PDB entry 7Y69 | electron microscopy, 3.21 A resolution | chains A and B

[Chain A (and B)]
Protein: SID1 transmembrane family member 2
Source organism: Homo sapiens
Notes: chain B of this document is another copy of the same molecule, construct and numbering; everything in this record applies to it too
UniProtKB: Q8NBJ9 (SIDT2_HUMAN); numbering as in UniProt (aligned over 1-832)
Sequence (832 residues; row label = number of the first residue in the row):
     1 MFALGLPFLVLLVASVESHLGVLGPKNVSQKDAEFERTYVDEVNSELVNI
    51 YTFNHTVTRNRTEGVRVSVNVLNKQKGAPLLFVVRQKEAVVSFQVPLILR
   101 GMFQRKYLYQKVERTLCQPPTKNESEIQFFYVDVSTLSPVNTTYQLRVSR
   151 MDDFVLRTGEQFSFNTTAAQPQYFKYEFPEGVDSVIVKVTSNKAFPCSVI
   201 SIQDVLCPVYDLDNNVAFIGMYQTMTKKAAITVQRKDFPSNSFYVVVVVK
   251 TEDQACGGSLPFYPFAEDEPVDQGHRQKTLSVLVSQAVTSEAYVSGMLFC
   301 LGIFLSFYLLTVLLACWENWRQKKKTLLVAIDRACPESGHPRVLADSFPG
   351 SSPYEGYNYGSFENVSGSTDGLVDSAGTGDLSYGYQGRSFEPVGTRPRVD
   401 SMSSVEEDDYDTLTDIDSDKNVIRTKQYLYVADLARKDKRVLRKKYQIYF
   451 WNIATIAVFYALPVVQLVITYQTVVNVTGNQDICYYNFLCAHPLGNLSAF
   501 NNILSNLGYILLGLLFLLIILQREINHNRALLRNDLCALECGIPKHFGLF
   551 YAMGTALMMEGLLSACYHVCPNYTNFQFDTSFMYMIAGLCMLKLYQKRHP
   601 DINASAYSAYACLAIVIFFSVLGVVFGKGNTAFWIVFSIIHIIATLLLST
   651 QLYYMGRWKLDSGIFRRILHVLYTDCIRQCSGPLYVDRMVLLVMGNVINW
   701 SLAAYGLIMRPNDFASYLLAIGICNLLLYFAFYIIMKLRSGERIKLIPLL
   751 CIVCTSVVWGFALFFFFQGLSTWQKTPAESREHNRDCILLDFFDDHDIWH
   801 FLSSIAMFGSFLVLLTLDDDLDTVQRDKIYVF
Disordered / not traced: 1-23, 262-268, 322-449, 654-684, 827-832
Disulfide bonds: C117-C207, C197-C256, C484-C570, C490-C787
Glycans and other covalent adducts: N-acetylglucosamine (NAG) linked to N27, N54, N123, N141, N165
Metal / ion sites: Zn2+: H568, H796
Reported in the primary citation:
  - mutagenesis - H796A/H800A: abolished catalytic activity on ceramide (d18:1/18:0)

[How chain A and chain B interact]
Residue-residue contacts (57):
  K26(A) - Q30(B)  hydrogen bond (backbone-side chain)
  K26(A) - Y131(B)  hydrogen bond
  V28(A) - Q30(B)
  Q30(A) - K26(B)  hydrogen bond (side chain-backbone)
  Q30(A) - V28(B)
  A78(A) - K87(B)
  P79(A) - K87(B)
  L81(A) - Q86(B)
  L81(A) - A89(B)
  L81(A) - V90(B)  hydrophobic
  V83(A) - V83(B)  hydrophobic
  R85(A) - S135(B)  hydrogen bond
  Q86(A) - L81(B)
  Q86(A) - L137(B)
  K87(A) - A78(B)
  K87(A) - P79(B)
  K87(A) - L137(B)  hydrogen bond (side chain-backbone)
  A89(A) - L81(B)
  V90(A) - L81(B)  hydrophobic
  V90(A) - S92(B)
  V90(A) - F93(B)
  S92(A) - V90(B)
  S92(A) - S92(B)  hydrogen bond
  F93(A) - V90(B)
  R100(A) - Y210(B)
  R100(A) - I219(B)
  Q104(A) - D204(B)
  Q104(A) - L206(B)
  Y131(A) - K26(B)  hydrogen bond
  Y131(A) - L137(B)  hydrophobic
  S135(A) - R85(B)  hydrogen bond
  L137(A) - Q86(B)
  L137(A) - K87(B)  hydrogen bond (backbone-side chain)
  L137(A) - Y131(B)  hydrophobic
  D204(A) - Q104(B)
  L206(A) - Q104(B)
  Y210(A) - R100(B)
  Y210(A) - N214(B)
  D213(A) - F218(B)
  N214(A) - Y210(B)
  N214(A) - N214(B)
  N214(A) - N215(B)  hydrogen bond
  N214(A) - F218(B)
  N215(A) - N214(B)  hydrogen bond
  N215(A) - N215(B)
  F218(A) - D213(B)
  F218(A) - N214(B)
  I219(A) - R100(B)
  L462(A) - V621(B)  hydrophobic
  P463(A) - Q577(B)
  Q466(A) - V625(B)
  L467(A) - L467(B)  hydrophobic
  T470(A) - T574(B)
  T574(A) - T470(B)
  Q577(A) - P463(B)
  V621(A) - L462(B)  hydrophobic
  V625(A) - Q466(B)
Also at the interface, not in a pair above, chain A (44 interface residues in all): P25, G77, E88, V91, Q94, K106, F129, C207
Also at the interface, not in a pair above, chain B (44 interface residues in all): P25, G77, E88, V91, Q94, K106, F129, C207

[Summary]
The chain A/chain B interface involves 44 residues from each chain, with 11 hydrogen bonds. Among the polar
pairs are K26(A)-Q30(B), K26(A)-Y131(B) and R85(A)-S135(B). Covalently linked N-acetylglucosamine: at N27(A),
N54(A), N123(A), N141(A) and N165(A). H568(A) and H796(A) coordinate Zn2+. From the paper: H796A/H800A of
chain A abolish catalytic activity on ceramide (d18:1/18:0).
Both chains are SID1 transmembrane family member 2 (Homo sapiens). Entry 7Y69 (ApoSIDT2-pH5.5) was determined
by electron microscopy together with 7Y63 and 7Y68 from the same study.
